Entry 8FXR (electron microscopy, 4.50 A resolution (low resolution: residue-level contacts below are approximate; hydrogen-bond / salt-bridge calls are withheld)); this record covers chains h and j of the 202 polymer chains in the assembly.

== Chain h (and j) ==
Protein: Neck 1 protein, gp14
Source organism: Agrobacterium phage Milano
Notes: chain j of this document is another copy of the same molecule, construct and numbering; everything in this record applies to it too
UniProtKB: A0A482MHL8 (A0A482MHL8_9CAUD); residue numbers follow UniProt; this construct covers 1-202
Sequence (202 residues; row label = number of the first residue in the row):
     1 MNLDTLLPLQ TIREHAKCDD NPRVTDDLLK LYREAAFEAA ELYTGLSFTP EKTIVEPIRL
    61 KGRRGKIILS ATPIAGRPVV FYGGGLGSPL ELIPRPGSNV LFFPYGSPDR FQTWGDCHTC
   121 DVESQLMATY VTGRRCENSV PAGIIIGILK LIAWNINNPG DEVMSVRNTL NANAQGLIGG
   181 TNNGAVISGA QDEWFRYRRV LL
Disordered / not traced: 1-4, 104-125, 200-202 (chain j: 1-4, 200-202)

== How chain h and chain j interact ==
Contacting residue pairs (62; chain h residue first):
  T11(h) with L28(j)
  E14(h) with V24(j); T25(j); L28(j)
  H15(h) with L28(j); Y32(j); P159(j)
  K17(h) with V24(j)
  R64(h) with R59(j)
  S88(h) with H118(j)
  L92(h) with Q125(j)
  I93(h) with P57(j); Q125(j); M127(j)
  R95(h) with P57(j)
  P96(h) with E56(j)
  F102(h) with R59(j)
  P141(h) with E38(j)
  A142(h) with E34(j); A35(j); E38(j)
  G143(h) with E38(j)
  I146(h) with Y32(j); A35(j)
  K150(h) with N155(j); N158(j); P159(j); G160(j)
  A153(h) with P159(j); D161(j)
  W154(h) with G160(j); D161(j)
  N157(h) with D161(j)
  N158(h) with D161(j)
  M164(h) with V163(j)
  S165(h) with V163(j)
  V166(h) with V163(j)
  R167(h) with E162(j); V163(j); M164(j)
  N168(h) with D161(j); E162(j); V163(j)
  I178(h) with G176(j); L177(j); I178(j)
  G179(h) with G176(j); L177(j); I178(j)
  G180(h) with L177(j); I178(j)
  I187(h) with V163(j); M164(j); N182(j)
  S188(h) with G160(j); N182(j)
  G189(h) with N182(j)
  D192(h) with N182(j); N183(j)
  E193(h) with N183(j)
  R196(h) with A39(j)
  Y197(h) with E38(j)
Also at the interface, not in a pair above, chain h (40 interface residues in all): Q10, P94, I145, T181, V186
Also at the interface, not in a pair above, chain j (32 interface residues in all): D27, L31, L42, I58, S165

== Overview ==
40 residues of chain h face 32 of chain j across their interface.
Both chains are Neck 1 protein, gp14 (Agrobacterium phage Milano). Entry 8FXR (Structure of neck with portal
vertex of capsid of Agrobacterium phage Milano) was determined by electron microscopy together with 8FWE,
8FWG, 8FWM and 8FXP from the same study.
